Entry 5K5Q (X-ray diffraction, 2.65 A resolution); this record covers chains D and N of the 8 polymer chains in the assembly.

Chain D:
Molecule: AspA
Source organism: Sulfolobus sp. NOB8H2
Reference sequence: O93706 (O93706_9CREN); residues 2-93 here = UniProt positions 2-93
Amino-acid sequence (92 residues; row label = number of the first residue in the row):
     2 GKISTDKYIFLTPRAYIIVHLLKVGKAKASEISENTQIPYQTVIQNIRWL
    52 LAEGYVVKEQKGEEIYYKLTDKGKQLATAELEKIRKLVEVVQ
Disordered / not traced: 92-93

Chain N:
Molecule: 32-nt DNA strand
Sequence (32 nucleotides; each row starts with the number of its first residue):
    13 AAATATGCTCTATGATTAACATAGAGCAATTT

How chain D and chain N interact:
Pairs across the interface - 16 pairs, chain D then chain N:
  Gly2(D) - DT23(N)  base contact
  Gly2(D) - DA24(N)  hydrogen bond to the sugar
  Lys3(D) - DT21(N)  hydrogen bond to the base
  Lys3(D) - DC22(N)  hydrogen bond to the sugar
  Lys3(D) - DT23(N)  sugar contact
  Ile4(D) - DT23(N)  phosphate contact
  Ile4(D) - DA24(N)  sugar contact
  Ser5(D) - DA24(N)  hydrogen bond to the phosphate
  Ser31(D) - DA14(N)  hydrogen bond to the phosphate
  Tyr41(D) - DA14(N)  hydrogen bond to the phosphate
  Tyr41(D) - DA15(N)  hydrogen bond to the phosphate
  Gln42(D) - DA15(N)  hydrogen bond to the base
  Gln42(D) - DT16(N)  base contact
  Gln42(D) - DA17(N)  hydrogen bond to the base
  Ile45(D) - DA15(N)  phosphate contact
  Arg49(D) - DT16(N)  salt bridge to the phosphate
Interface residues without a listed pair, chain N (9 interface residues in all): DT18

In short:
The chain D/chain N interface involves 9 residues from each chain; the contacts include 9 hydrogen bonds and 1
salt bridge. Among the polar pairs are Lys3(D)-DT21(N), Gln42(D)-DA15(N) and Gln42(D)-DA17(N).
Here chain D is AspA (Sulfolobus sp. NOB8H2) and chain N is a 32-nt DNA strand. Entry 5K5Q (Structure of
AspA-DNA complex: novel centromere bindng protein-centromere complex) was determined by X-ray diffraction.
